PDB entry 7KLX | X-ray diffraction, 1.84 A resolution | chain A

Chain A:
Name: Tyrosine-protein phosphatase non-receptor type 1
Source organism: Homo sapiens
Notes: EC 3.1.3.48
Reference sequence: P18031 (PTN1_HUMAN); residues 2-283 here = UniProt positions 2-283
Sequence (282 residues; row label = number of the first residue in the row):
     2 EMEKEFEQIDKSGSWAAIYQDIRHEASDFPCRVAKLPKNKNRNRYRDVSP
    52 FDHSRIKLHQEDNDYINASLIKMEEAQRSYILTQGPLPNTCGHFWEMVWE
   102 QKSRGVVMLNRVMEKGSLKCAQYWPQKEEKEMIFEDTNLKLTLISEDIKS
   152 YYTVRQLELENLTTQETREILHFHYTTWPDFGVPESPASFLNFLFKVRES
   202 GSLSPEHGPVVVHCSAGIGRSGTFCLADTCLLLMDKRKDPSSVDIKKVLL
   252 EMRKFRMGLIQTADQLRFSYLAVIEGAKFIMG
Unresolved in the structure: 2-3, 282-283
Residues lining bound ligands: WOV (2-(2,5-dimethyl-1H-pyrrol-1-yl)-5-hydroxybenzoic acid): Ser-146, Glu-147, Asp-148, Val-155, Arg-156, Gln-157, Leu-172, Phe-174, Lys-197, Ser-201
Swiss-Prot annotation at these positions:
  - active site: Cys-215 (Phosphocysteine intermediate)
  - binding site (substrate): Asp-181, Cys-215 to Arg-221, Gln-262
  - modified residue: Tyr-20 (Phosphotyrosine), Ser-50 (Phosphoserine), Tyr-66 (Phosphotyrosine), Cys-215 (Cysteine persulfide), Ser-242 (Phosphoserine), Ser-243 (Phosphoserine)
  - cross-link: Cys-215 to Ser-216 (N,N-(cysteine-1,S-diyl)serine (Cys-Ser))
  - mutagenesis: Ser-50 (S50A/D: No phosphorylation), Asp-181 (D181A: Substrate-trapping mutant), Cys-215 (C215S: Catalytically inactive mutant; abolishes sulfhydration)
From the paper describing this entry:
  - binding site for WOV: Lys-197
  - conformationally variable residues (helix shift, loop rearrangement, side-chain flip): Met-3 to Gln-9, Ser-28 to Arg-33, Arg-45 to Ser-50
  - conformationally variable residues: His-25 to Asn-40 (from molecular simulation)
  - catalytic residues: Cys-215 (citing earlier work)

In short:
Bound to chain A: compound WOV. Curated annotation (UniProt) lists active-site residue Cys-215, 9
substrate-binding residues and 3 mutagenesis sites. The paper reports the catalytic residue Cys-215; a binding
site for WOV at Lys-197.
Chain A is Tyrosine-protein phosphatase non-receptor type 1 (Homo sapiens); the structure, Protein Tyrosine
Phosphatase 1B with inhibitor, was determined by X-ray diffraction (same publication as 7KEY).
